PDB entry 3ZDZ | X-ray diffraction, 2.75 A resolution | chains A and B of the 5 polymer chains in the assembly

Chain A:
Protein: Integrin alpha-iib
Source organism: Homo sapiens
UniProt: P08514 (ITA2B_HUMAN); residues 1-457 here correspond to UniProt positions 32-488 (UniProt number = residue number + 31)
Amino-acid sequence (457 residues; each row starts with the number of its first residue):
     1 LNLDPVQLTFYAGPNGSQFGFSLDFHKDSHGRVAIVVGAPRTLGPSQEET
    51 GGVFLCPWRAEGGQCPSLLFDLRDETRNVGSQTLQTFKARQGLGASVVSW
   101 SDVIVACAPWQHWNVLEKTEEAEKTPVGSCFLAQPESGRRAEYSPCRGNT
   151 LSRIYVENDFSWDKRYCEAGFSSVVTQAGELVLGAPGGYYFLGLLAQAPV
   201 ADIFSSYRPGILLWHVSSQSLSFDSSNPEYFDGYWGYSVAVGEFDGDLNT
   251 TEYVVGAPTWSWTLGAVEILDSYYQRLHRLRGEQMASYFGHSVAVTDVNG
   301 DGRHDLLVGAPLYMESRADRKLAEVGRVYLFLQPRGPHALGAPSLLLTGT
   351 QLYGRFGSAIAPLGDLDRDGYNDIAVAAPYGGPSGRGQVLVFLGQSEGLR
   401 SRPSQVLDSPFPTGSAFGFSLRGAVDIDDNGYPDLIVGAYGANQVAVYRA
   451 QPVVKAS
Unresolved in the structure: 456-457
Swiss-Prot annotation at these positions:
  - binding site (Ca(2+)): Glu-243, Asp-245, Asp-247, Thr-250, Glu-252, Asp-297, Asn-299, Asp-301, Arg-303, Asp-305, Asp-365, Asp-367, Asp-369, Tyr-371, Asp-373, Asp-426, Asp-428, Asn-430, Tyr-432, Asp-434
  - glycosylation (N-linked (GlcNAc...) asparagine): Asn-15, Asn-249
Cystine bridges: Cys-56/Cys-65, Cys-107/Cys-130, Cys-146/Cys-167
Bound ions: Ca2+ site 1: Glu-243, Asp-245, Asp-247, Thr-250, Glu-252; Ca2+ site 2: Asp-297, Asn-299, Asp-301, Arg-303, Asp-305; Ca2+ site 3: Asp-365, Asp-367, Asp-369, Tyr-371, Asp-373; Ca2+ site 4: Asp-426, Asp-428, Asn-430, Tyr-432, Asp-434
Reported in the primary citation:
  - binding site for Rgd peptide: Asp-224

Chain B:
Protein: Integrin beta-3
Source organism: Homo sapiens
UniProt: P05106 (ITB3_HUMAN); residues 1-472 here correspond to UniProt positions 27-498 (UniProt number = residue number + 26)
Amino-acid sequence (472 residues; each row starts with the number of its first residue):
     1 GPNICTTRGVSSCQQCLAVSPMCAWCSDEALPLGSPRCDLKENLLKDNCA
    51 PESIEFPVSEARVLEDRPLSDKGSGDSSQVTQVSPQRIALRLRPDDSKNF
   101 SIQVRQVEDYPVDIYYLMDLSYSMKDDLWSIQNLGTKLATQMRKLTSNLR
   151 IGFGAFVDKPVSPYMYISPPEALENPCYDMKTTCLPMFGYKHVLTLTDQV
   201 TRFNEEVKKQSVSRNRDAPEGGFDAIMQATVCDEKIGWRNDASHLLVFTT
   251 DAKTHIALDGRLAGIVQPNDGQCHVGSDNHYSASTTMDYPSLGLMTEKLS
   301 QKNINLIFAVTENVVNLYQNYSELIPGTTVGVLSMDSSNVLQLIVDAYGK
   351 IRSKVELEVRDLPEELSLSFNATCLNNEVIPGLKSCMGLKIGDTVSFSIE
   401 AKVRGCPQEKEKSFTIKPVGFKDSLIVQVTFDCDCACQAQAEPNSHRCNN
   451 GNGTFECGVCRCGPGWLGSQCE
Unresolved in the structure: 1-2, 467-472
Swiss-Prot annotation at these positions:
  - region: Cys-177 to Cys-184 (Involved in CX3CL1-, NRG1-, FGF1- and IGF1-binding), Gln-267 to Met-287 (CX3CL1-binding)
  - binding site (Mg(2+)): Ser-121, Ser-123, Glu-220
  - binding site (Ca(2+)): Ser-123, Asp-126, Asp-127, Asp-158, Asn-215, Asp-217, Pro-219, Glu-220, Asp-251, Met-335
  - glycosylation (N-linked (GlcNAc...) asparagine): Asn-99, Asn-320, Asn-371, Asn-452
Cystine bridges: Cys-5/Cys-23, Cys-13/Cys-435, Cys-16/Cys-38, Cys-26/Cys-49, Cys-177/Cys-184, Cys-232/Cys-273, Cys-374/Cys-386, Cys-406/Cys-433, Cys-437/Cys-457, Cys-448/Cys-460
Glycans and other covalent adducts: N-acetylglucosamine (NAG) linked to Asn-99, Asn-320, Asn-371
Bound ions: Mn2+ site 1: Ser-121, Ser-123, Glu-220 (shared with 1 residue of chain I); Mn2+ site 2: Ser-123, Asp-126, Asp-127, Asp-251; Mn2+ site 3: Asp-158, Asn-215, Asp-217, Pro-219, Glu-220
Reported in the primary citation:
  - Mn2+ coordination: Ser-123, Asp-126, Asp-127
  - conformationally variable residues (helix shift, loop rearrangement, side-chain flip): Asp-126, Trp-129, Val-340
  - binding site for Rgd peptide: Tyr-122, Ser-123

Interface between chain A and chain B:
Contacting residue pairs - 64 pairs, chain A then chain B:
  Phe-21(A) with Arg-261(B); Val-266(B), hydrophobic
  Arg-41(A) with Gly-264(B), hydrogen bond (side chain-backbone)
  Trp-110(A) with Arg-261(B), hydrogen bond (side chain-backbone); Leu-262(B), hydrogen bond (side chain-backbone); Gly-264(B)
  His-112(A) with Ser-162(B), hydrogen bond; Ile-167(B)
  Glu-121(A) with Ser-168(B), hydrogen bond; Pro-169(B)
  Glu-123(A) with Ser-168(B); Arg-216(B), salt bridge
  Lys-124(A) with Ile-167(B); Ser-168(B), hydrogen bond (backbone-side chain)
  Thr-125(A) with Arg-216(B)
  Pro-126(A) with Ser-162(B); Pro-163(B), hydrophobic
  Tyr-166(A) with Arg-216(B)
  Glu-168(A) with Pro-163(B); Leu-262(B)
  Phe-171(A) with Arg-261(B)
  Tyr-190(A) with Arg-216(B), hydrogen bond (side chain-backbone)
  Phe-191(A) with Pro-163(B), hydrophobic; Asp-217(B); Leu-262(B), hydrophobic
  Phe-231(A) with Lys-253(B), hydrogen bond (backbone-side chain)
  Asp-232(A) with Pro-219(B); Lys-253(B), salt bridge
  Tyr-234(A) with His-255(B); Asp-259(B); Leu-262(B), hydrophobic
  Tyr-237(A) with Leu-258(B), hydrogen bond (side chain-backbone); Arg-261(B)
  Thr-259(A) with Asp-259(B)
  Trp-262(A) with Leu-317(B)
  Thr-263(A) with Tyr-321(B), hydrogen bond
  Met-285(A) with Leu-317(B), hydrophobic; Asn-320(B); Tyr-321(B), hydrophobic; Leu-324(B)
  Ala-286(A) with Ile-256(B), hydrophobic; Leu-292(B), hydrophobic
  Tyr-288(A) with Ile-256(B), hydrophobic; Ala-257(B); Leu-258(B), hydrogen bond (side chain-backbone); Asp-259(B), hydrogen bond
  His-291(A) with Leu-258(B)
  Pro-311(A) with Leu-258(B), hydrophobic
  Leu-312(A) with Ala-257(B); Leu-258(B), hydrophobic
  Met-314(A) with Gly-293(B); Leu-324(B), hydrophobic
  Asp-319(A) with Lys-384(B), salt bridge
  Lys-321(A) with Glu-358(B), salt bridge
  Leu-322(A) with Leu-324(B)
  Glu-324(A) with Ser-291(B), hydrogen bond
  Tyr-353(A) with Gly-293(B), hydrogen bond (side chain-backbone); Leu-294(B); Glu-297(B), hydrogen bond
  Arg-355(A) with Leu-258(B); Pro-268(B)
  Tyr-380(A) with Pro-268(B)
  Phe-419(A) with Arg-261(B)
  Tyr-440(A) with Val-266(B)
Other interface residues (no listed pair), chain A (41 interface residues in all): Gln-18, Asn-114, Gln-284, Arg-320
Other interface residues (no listed pair), chain B (36 interface residues in all): Tyr-166, Ala-218, Ala-263, Glu-323, Pro-326, Glu-356

In short:
41 residues of chain A face 36 of chain B across their interface; the contacts include 15 hydrogen bonds and 4
salt bridges. Among the polar pairs are Glu-123(A)/Arg-216(B), Asp-232(A)/Lys-253(B) and
Asp-319(A)/Lys-384(B). The paper reports a binding site for Rgd peptide at Asp-224(A) and Tyr-122(B) among
others; Mn2+ coordination by Ser-123(B), Asp-126(B) and Asp-127(B).
Chain A is Integrin alpha-iib and chain B is Integrin beta-3, both from Homo sapiens; the structure, Integrin
alphaIIB beta3 headpiece and RGD peptide complex, was determined by X-ray diffraction (same publication as
3ZDX, 3ZDY, 3ZE0, 3ZE1 and 3ZE2).
